Entry 7B2Q (electron microscopy, 3.76 A resolution); this record covers chains A and B of the 4 polymer chains in the assembly.

Chain A:
Protein: Complement C4 beta chain
Organism: Homo sapiens
Reference sequence: P0C0L4 (CO4A_HUMAN); residues 20-675 here = UniProt positions 20-675
Chain sequence (656 residues; numbered 20 to 675; the number before each row is that of its first residue):
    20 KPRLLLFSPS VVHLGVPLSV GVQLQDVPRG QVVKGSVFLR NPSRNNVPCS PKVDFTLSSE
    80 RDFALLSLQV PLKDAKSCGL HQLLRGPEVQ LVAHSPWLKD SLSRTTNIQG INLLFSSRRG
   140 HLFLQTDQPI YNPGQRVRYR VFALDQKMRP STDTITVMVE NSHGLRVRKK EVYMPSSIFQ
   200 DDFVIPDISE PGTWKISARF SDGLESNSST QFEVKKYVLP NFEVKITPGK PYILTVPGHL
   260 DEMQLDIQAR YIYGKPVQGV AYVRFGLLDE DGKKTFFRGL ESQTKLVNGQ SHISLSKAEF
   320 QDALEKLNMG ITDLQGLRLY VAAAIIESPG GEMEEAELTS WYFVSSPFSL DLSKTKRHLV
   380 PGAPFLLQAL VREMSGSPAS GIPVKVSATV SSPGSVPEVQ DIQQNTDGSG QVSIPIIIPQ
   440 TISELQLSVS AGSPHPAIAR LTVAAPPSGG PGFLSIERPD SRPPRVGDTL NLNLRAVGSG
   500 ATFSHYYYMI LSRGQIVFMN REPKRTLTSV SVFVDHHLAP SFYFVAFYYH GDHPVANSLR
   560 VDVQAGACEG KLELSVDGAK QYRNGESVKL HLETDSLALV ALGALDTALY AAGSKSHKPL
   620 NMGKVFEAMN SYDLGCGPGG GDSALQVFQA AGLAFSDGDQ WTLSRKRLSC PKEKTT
Disordered / not traced: 670-675
Disulfide bonds: Cys68-Cys97, Cys635-Cys669
Covalently attached groups: N-acetylglucosamine (NAG) linked to Asn226
UniProt features mapped onto this chain:
  - glycosylation: Asn226 (N-linked (GlcNAc...) asparagine)
  - natural variant: Ser347 (S347Y: In allotype C4A3a, allotype C4A6), Val418 (V418A: In allotype C4A4), Arg477 (R477W: In allotype C4A6)

Chain B:
Protein: Complement C4 alpha chain
Organism: Homo sapiens
Reference sequence: P0C0L4 (CO4A_HUMAN); residues 680-1446 here = UniProt positions 680-1446
Chain sequence (767 residues; row label = number of the first residue in the row):
   680 NVNFQKAINE KLGQYASPTA KRCCQDGVTR LPMMRSCEQR AARVQQPDCR EPFLSCCQFA
   740 ESLRKKSRDK GQAGLQRALE ILQEEDLIDE DDIPVRSFFP ENWLWRVETV DRFQILTLWL
   800 PDSLTTWEIH GLSLSKTKGL CVATPVQLRV FREFHLHLRL PMSVRRFEQL ELRPVLYNYL
   860 DKNLTVSVHV SPVEGLCLAG GGGLAQQVLV PAGSARPVAF SVVPTAAAAV SLKVVARGSF
   920 EFPVGDAVSK VLQIEKEGAI HREELVYELN PLDHRGRTLE IPGNSDPNMI PDGDFNSYVR
   980 VTASDPLDTL GSEGALSPGG VASLLRLPRG CGEQTMIYLA PTLAASRYLD KTEQWSTLPP
  1040 ETKDHAVDLI QKGYMRIQQF RKADGSYAAW LSRDSSTWLT AFVLKVLSLA QEQVGGSPEK
  1100 LQETSNWLLS QQQADGSFQD PCPVLDRSMQ GGLVGNDETV ALTAFVTIAL HHGLAVFQDE
  1160 GAEPLKQRVE ASISKANSFL GEKASAGLLG AHAAAITAYA LSLTKAPVDL LGVAHNNLMA
  1220 MAQETGDNLY WGSVTGSQSN AVSPTPAPRN PSDPMPQAPA LWIETTAYAL LHLLLHEGKA
  1280 EMADQASAWL TRQGSFQGGF RSTQDTVIAL DALSAYWIAS HTTEERGLNV TLSSTGRNGF
  1340 KSHALQLNNR QIRGLEEELQ FSLGSKINVK VGGNSKGTLK VLRTYNVLDM KNTTCQDLQI
  1400 EVTVKGHVEY TMEANEDYED YEYDELPAKD DPDAPLQPVT PLQLFEG
Disordered / not traced: 680-767, 951-953, 986-993, 1224-1226, 1231-1255, 1276-1277, 1349-1353, 1414-1446
Differences from the reference sequence: variant Ser1201 (Thr in P0C0L4)
Covalently attached groups: N-acetylglucosamine (NAG) linked to Asn862, Asn1328, Asn1391
UniProt features mapped onto this chain:
  - site: Arg756, Ala757 (Cleavage)
  - modified residue: Ser918 (Phosphoserine), Tyr1417 (Sulfotyrosine), Tyr1420 (Sulfotyrosine), Tyr1422 (Sulfotyrosine)
  - glycosylation: Asn862 (N-linked (GlcNAc...) asparagine), Thr1244 (O-linked (GalNAc...) threonine), Asn1328 (N-linked (GlcNAc...) (complex) asparagine), Asn1391 (N-linked (GlcNAc...) asparagine)
  - cross-link: Cys1010 to Gln1013 (Isoglutamyl cysteine thioester (Cys-Gln))
  - natural variant: Pro726 (P726L: In allotype C4A3a), Asp1073 (D1073G: In allotype C4A1, allotype C4A2), Asn1176 (N1176S: In allotype C4A1), Ser1201 (T1201S: In allotype C4A4; this construct carries the variant), Val1207 (V1207A: In allotype C4A1, allotype C4A13), Leu1210 (L1210R: In allotype C4A1, allotype C4A13), Ser1286 (S1286A: In allotype C4A1, allotype C4A3a, allotype C4A6)

How chain A and chain B interact:
Residue-residue contacts - 206 pairs, chain A then chain B:
  Arg59(A) with Pro1039(B), hydrogen bond (side chain-backbone); Asp1043(B), salt bridge
  Pro61(A) with Asp1029(B); Trp1034(B), hydrophobic
  Ser62(A) with Asp1029(B), hydrogen bond (side chain-backbone); Glu1032(B)
  Asn64(A) with Gln1092(B)
  Asn65(A) with Lys1042(B)
  Leu102(A) with Glu1032(B)
  Leu103(A) with Glu1032(B), hydrogen bond (backbone-side chain); His1320(B)
  Arg104(A) with Thr1031(B), hydrogen bond (side chain-backbone); Glu1032(B), hydrogen bond (side chain-backbone); Gln1033(B), hydrogen bond; Trp1316(B)
  Glu107(A) with Ser1035(B)
  Gln109(A) with Trp1034(B); Ser1035(B); Pro1039(B)
  Thr125(A) with Asp1043(B); His1044(B)
  Ile127(A) with Glu1040(B); Asp1043(B)
  Gln128(A) with Glu1040(B)
  Gly129(A) with Pro1039(B); Glu1040(B), hydrogen bond (backbone-side chain)
  Ile130(A) with Pro1039(B)
  Asn131(A) with Ser1035(B), hydrogen bond (side chain-backbone); Leu1037(B); Pro1039(B)
  Phe142(A) with Leu819(B), hydrophobic
  Gln144(A) with Trp784(B); His809(B)
  Thr145(A) with Trp784(B)
  Asp146(A) with Asn781(B), hydrogen bond; Trp784(B)
  Gln147(A) with Glu780(B)
  Arg157(A) with Asn781(B), hydrogen bond (side chain-backbone); Trp784(B)
  Tyr158(A) with Trp784(B), hydrophobic
  Arg159(A) with Trp784(B); Arg785(B), hydrogen bond (side chain-backbone)
  Phe161(A) with Leu813(B), hydrophobic
  Leu163(A) with Leu813(B), hydrophobic; Leu819(B), hydrophobic
  Met167(A) with Lys817(B); Gly818(B)
  Arg168(A) with Lys815(B); Thr816(B), hydrogen bond (side chain-backbone); Lys817(B), hydrogen bond (side chain-backbone)
  Pro169(A) with Ser814(B); Lys815(B)
  Asn180(A) with Glu1357(B), hydrogen bond
  Gly183(A) with Glu1355(B)
  Leu184(A) with Arg979(B); Glu1355(B); Glu1357(B)
  Arg185(A) with Glu1355(B), hydrogen bond (backbone-backbone); Glu1356(B), salt bridge; Glu1357(B), hydrogen bond (backbone-backbone)
  Val186(A) with Glu1357(B)
  Ser196(A) with Leu813(B)
  Ile197(A) with Val786(B), hydrophobic; Leu813(B), hydrophobic
  Gln199(A) with Val786(B)
  Pro205(A) with Tyr977(B)
  Ile207(A) with Ile939(B), hydrophobic; Arg941(B), hydrogen bond (backbone-side chain); Tyr977(B), hydrophobic; Thr1383(B)
  Glu209(A) with Arg941(B), salt bridge
  Lys235(A) with Met841(B)
  Val237(A) with Arg838(B)
  Asn240(A) with His836(B), hydrogen bond
  Tyr270(A) with Tyr856(B), hydrogen bond; Tyr858(B)
  Ile271(A) with Leu803(B); Thr804(B); Thr805(B)
  Tyr272(A) with Arg828(B), hydrogen bond (backbone-side chain); Phe830(B), hydrophobic; His834(B); Tyr858(B), hydrogen bond
  Lys274(A) with Tyr858(B)
  Pro275(A) with Tyr858(B)
  Glu346(A) with Tyr856(B)
  Pro348(A) with Ala894(B); Arg895(B); Pro896(B)
  Gly349(A) with Arg852(B), hydrogen bond (backbone-side chain); Val854(B)
  Gly350(A) with Arg852(B)
  Glu351(A) with Arg838(B); Tyr856(B)
  Glu353(A) with Arg838(B), salt bridge
  Cys567(A) with Cys820(B), disulfide
  Glu568(A) with Lys817(B)
  Lys570(A) with Cys820(B)
  Leu571(A) with Gly810(B); Leu811(B); Ser812(B); Cys820(B); Ala822(B)
  Leu573(A) with His809(B); Gly810(B); Ala822(B), hydrophobic; Val825(B)
  Gln580(A) with Arg828(B), hydrogen bond
  Tyr581(A) with Leu827(B), hydrophobic; Arg828(B); Val829(B); Phe830(B), hydrogen bond (backbone-backbone)
  Arg582(A) with Val829(B); Phe830(B); Arg831(B); Glu832(B), salt bridge
  Asn583(A) with Arg775(B); Leu803(B); Val829(B); Arg831(B), hydrogen bond
  Gly584(A) with Leu799(B), hydrogen bond (backbone-backbone); Asp801(B), hydrogen bond (backbone-side chain)
  Glu585(A) with Leu797(B); Trp798(B); Leu799(B), hydrogen bond (backbone-backbone)
  Ser586(A) with Leu797(B); Trp798(B)
  Val587(A) with Leu795(B); Thr796(B); Leu797(B), hydrogen bond (backbone-backbone); Leu799(B), hydrophobic
  Lys588(A) with Ile794(B); Leu795(B); Thr796(B)
  Leu589(A) with Gln793(B); Leu795(B), hydrogen bond (backbone-backbone)
  His590(A) with Ile794(B)
  Leu591(A) with Gln793(B); Leu795(B), hydrophobic
  Glu592(A) with Arg791(B)
  Thr593(A) with Val789(B); Arg791(B), hydrogen bond (backbone-side chain); Ser812(B)
  Asp594(A) with Arg791(B), hydrogen bond (backbone-side chain); Lys817(B)
  Ser595(A) with Arg791(B); Ser814(B), hydrogen bond; Thr816(B), hydrogen bond; Lys817(B)
  Leu596(A) with Val789(B); Asp790(B); Arg791(B); Ser814(B), hydrogen bond (backbone-side chain); Lys815(B)
  Ala597(A) with Glu787(B); Thr788(B); Val789(B), hydrogen bond (backbone-backbone); Ser812(B); Leu813(B); Ser814(B)
  Leu598(A) with Val786(B), hydrophobic; Glu787(B); Thr788(B); Leu811(B); Ser812(B); Leu813(B), hydrogen bond (backbone-backbone)
  Val599(A) with Arg785(B); Val786(B); Glu787(B), hydrogen bond (backbone-backbone); Val789(B), hydrophobic; Leu811(B)
  Ala600(A) with Arg785(B); Gly810(B); Leu811(B), hydrogen bond (backbone-backbone)
  Leu601(A) with Leu783(B); Trp784(B); Arg785(B), hydrogen bond (backbone-backbone); Glu787(B); Leu795(B), hydrophobic; His809(B)
  Gly602(A) with Leu783(B), hydrogen bond (backbone-backbone); Glu807(B); Ile808(B); His809(B), hydrogen bond (backbone-backbone)
  Ala603(A) with Asn781(B); Trp782(B); Leu783(B), hydrogen bond (backbone-backbone); Ile808(B), hydrophobic
  Leu604(A) with Trp806(B); Glu807(B), hydrogen bond (backbone-backbone)
  Asp605(A) with Glu780(B), hydrogen bond (backbone-backbone); Thr804(B); Trp806(B)
  Thr606(A) with Thr804(B); Thr805(B), hydrogen bond (side chain-backbone); Glu807(B); Gln826(B)
  Leu608(A) with Glu780(B)
  Tyr609(A) with Glu807(B), hydrogen bond
  Leu619(A) with Leu811(B), hydrophobic; Val821(B)
  Asn620(A) with Val821(B)
  Met621(A) with Cys820(B), hydrophobic; Val821(B)
  Val624(A) with Val821(B), hydrophobic
  Ser655(A) with Glu1040(B)
Also at the interface, not in a pair above, chain A (111 interface residues in all): Arg63, Gln101, Gly105, Val111, Thr124, Gln154, Met177, Glu179, His182, Asp206, Tyr236, Leu238, Pro239, Gly569, Ser574, Val575, Ala607, Trp660
Also at the interface, not in a pair above, chain B (91 interface residues in all): Phe792, Pro800, Ser802, Thr823, Leu839, Asn975, Pro1038, Leu1354
Inter-chain disulfides: Cys567(A)-Cys820(B)

In short:
Chain A and chain B form an interface of 111 and 91 residues respectively; the contacts include 1 disulfide
bond, 47 hydrogen bonds and 5 salt bridges. Polar contacts include Arg59(A)-Asp1043(B), Arg185(A)-Glu1356(B)
and Glu209(A)-Arg941(B). Covalently linked N-acetylglucosamine: at Asn226(A).
Chain A is Complement C4 beta chain and chain B is Complement C4 alpha chain, both from Homo sapiens; the
structure, Cryo-EM structure of complement C4b in complex with nanobody B12, was determined by electron
microscopy together with 7B2M and 7B2P from the same study.
